PDB entry 6N7X | electron microscopy, 3.60 A resolution | chains Q and R of the 16 polymer chains in the assembly

Chain Q:
Name: Small nuclear ribonucleoprotein G
Source organism: Saccharomyces cerevisiae (strain ATCC 204508 / S288c)
Reference sequence: P40204 (RUXG_YEAST); residue numbers follow UniProt; this construct covers 1-77
Chain sequence (77 residues; numbered 1 to 77; the number before each row is that of its first residue):
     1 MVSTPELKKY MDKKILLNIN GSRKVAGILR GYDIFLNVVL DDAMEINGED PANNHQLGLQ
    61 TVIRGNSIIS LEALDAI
Disordered / not traced: 1, 77

Chain R:
Molecule: U1 snRNA
Source organism: Saccharomyces cerevisiae S288c
Sequence (568 nucleotides; each row starts with the number of its first residue):
     1 AUACUUACCU UAAGAUAUCA GAGGAGAUCA AGAAGUCCUA CUGAUCAAAC AUGCGCUUCC
    61 AAUAGUAGAA GGACGUUAAG CAUUUAUCAU UGAACUAUAA UUGUUCAUUG AAGUCAUUGA
   121 UGCAAACUCC UUGGUCACAC ACACAUACGG CGCGGAAGGC GUGUUUGCUG ACGUUUCCAU
   181 UCCCUUGUUU CAAUCAUUGG UUAAUCCCUU GAUUCCUUUG GGGAUUUUUG GGUUAAACUG
   241 AUUUUUGGGG CCCUUUGUUU CUUCUGCCUG GAGAAGUUUG ACACCAAAUU CAAAUUGGUG
   301 UUAGGGGAGC UGGGGCCUUU CAAAAGAGAG CUUUGUAGAG GCAUUCUUUU UGACUACUUU
   361 UCUCUAGCGU GCCAUUUUAG UUUUUGACGG CAGAUUCGAA UGAACUUAAG UUUAUGAUGA
   421 AGGUAUGGCU GUUGAGAUUA UUUGGUCGGG AUUGUAGUUU GAAGAUGUGC UCUUUUGAGC
   481 AGUCUCAACU UUGCUCGUUC CCGUUAUGGG AAAAAUUUUG GAAGGUCUUG GUAGGAACGG
   541 GUGGAUCUUA UAAUUUUUGA UUUAUUUU
Disordered / not traced: 1-10, 26-32, 40, 98-102, 143-148, 176, 203-235, 290-293, 326-515, 566-568

Chain Q / chain R interface:
Contacting residue pairs (7):
  Val2(Q) - U11(R)  phosphate contact
  Pro5(Q) - U555(R)  base contact
  Phe35(Q) - U554(R)  base contact
  Leu36(Q) - U555(R)  base contact
  Asp50(Q) - A112(R)  phosphate contact
  Asn66(Q) - U554(R)  phosphate contact
  Asn66(Q) - U555(R)  hydrogen bond to the phosphate
Also at the interface, not in a pair above, chain Q (7 interface residues in all): Arg64

Summary:
7 residues of chain Q and 4 residues of chain R are in contact; the contacts include 1 hydrogen bond. The
hydrogen-bonded pair is Asn66(Q)-U555(R).
Here chain Q is Small nuclear ribonucleoprotein G (Saccharomyces cerevisiae (strain ATCC 204508 / S288c)) and
chain R is U1 snRNA (Saccharomyces cerevisiae S288c). Entry 6N7X (S. cerevisiae U1 snRNP) was determined by
electron microscopy.
